Entry 7RIX (X-ray diffraction, 3.40 A resolution); this record covers chains A and B of the 13 polymer chains in the assembly.

Chain A:
Name: DNA-directed RNA polymerase II subunit RPB1
Source organism: Saccharomyces cerevisiae (strain ATCC 204508 / S288c)
Notes: EC 2.7.7.6
UniProtKB: P04050 (RPB1_YEAST); numbering as in UniProt (aligned over 1-1733)
Chain sequence (1733 residues; each row starts with the number of its first residue):
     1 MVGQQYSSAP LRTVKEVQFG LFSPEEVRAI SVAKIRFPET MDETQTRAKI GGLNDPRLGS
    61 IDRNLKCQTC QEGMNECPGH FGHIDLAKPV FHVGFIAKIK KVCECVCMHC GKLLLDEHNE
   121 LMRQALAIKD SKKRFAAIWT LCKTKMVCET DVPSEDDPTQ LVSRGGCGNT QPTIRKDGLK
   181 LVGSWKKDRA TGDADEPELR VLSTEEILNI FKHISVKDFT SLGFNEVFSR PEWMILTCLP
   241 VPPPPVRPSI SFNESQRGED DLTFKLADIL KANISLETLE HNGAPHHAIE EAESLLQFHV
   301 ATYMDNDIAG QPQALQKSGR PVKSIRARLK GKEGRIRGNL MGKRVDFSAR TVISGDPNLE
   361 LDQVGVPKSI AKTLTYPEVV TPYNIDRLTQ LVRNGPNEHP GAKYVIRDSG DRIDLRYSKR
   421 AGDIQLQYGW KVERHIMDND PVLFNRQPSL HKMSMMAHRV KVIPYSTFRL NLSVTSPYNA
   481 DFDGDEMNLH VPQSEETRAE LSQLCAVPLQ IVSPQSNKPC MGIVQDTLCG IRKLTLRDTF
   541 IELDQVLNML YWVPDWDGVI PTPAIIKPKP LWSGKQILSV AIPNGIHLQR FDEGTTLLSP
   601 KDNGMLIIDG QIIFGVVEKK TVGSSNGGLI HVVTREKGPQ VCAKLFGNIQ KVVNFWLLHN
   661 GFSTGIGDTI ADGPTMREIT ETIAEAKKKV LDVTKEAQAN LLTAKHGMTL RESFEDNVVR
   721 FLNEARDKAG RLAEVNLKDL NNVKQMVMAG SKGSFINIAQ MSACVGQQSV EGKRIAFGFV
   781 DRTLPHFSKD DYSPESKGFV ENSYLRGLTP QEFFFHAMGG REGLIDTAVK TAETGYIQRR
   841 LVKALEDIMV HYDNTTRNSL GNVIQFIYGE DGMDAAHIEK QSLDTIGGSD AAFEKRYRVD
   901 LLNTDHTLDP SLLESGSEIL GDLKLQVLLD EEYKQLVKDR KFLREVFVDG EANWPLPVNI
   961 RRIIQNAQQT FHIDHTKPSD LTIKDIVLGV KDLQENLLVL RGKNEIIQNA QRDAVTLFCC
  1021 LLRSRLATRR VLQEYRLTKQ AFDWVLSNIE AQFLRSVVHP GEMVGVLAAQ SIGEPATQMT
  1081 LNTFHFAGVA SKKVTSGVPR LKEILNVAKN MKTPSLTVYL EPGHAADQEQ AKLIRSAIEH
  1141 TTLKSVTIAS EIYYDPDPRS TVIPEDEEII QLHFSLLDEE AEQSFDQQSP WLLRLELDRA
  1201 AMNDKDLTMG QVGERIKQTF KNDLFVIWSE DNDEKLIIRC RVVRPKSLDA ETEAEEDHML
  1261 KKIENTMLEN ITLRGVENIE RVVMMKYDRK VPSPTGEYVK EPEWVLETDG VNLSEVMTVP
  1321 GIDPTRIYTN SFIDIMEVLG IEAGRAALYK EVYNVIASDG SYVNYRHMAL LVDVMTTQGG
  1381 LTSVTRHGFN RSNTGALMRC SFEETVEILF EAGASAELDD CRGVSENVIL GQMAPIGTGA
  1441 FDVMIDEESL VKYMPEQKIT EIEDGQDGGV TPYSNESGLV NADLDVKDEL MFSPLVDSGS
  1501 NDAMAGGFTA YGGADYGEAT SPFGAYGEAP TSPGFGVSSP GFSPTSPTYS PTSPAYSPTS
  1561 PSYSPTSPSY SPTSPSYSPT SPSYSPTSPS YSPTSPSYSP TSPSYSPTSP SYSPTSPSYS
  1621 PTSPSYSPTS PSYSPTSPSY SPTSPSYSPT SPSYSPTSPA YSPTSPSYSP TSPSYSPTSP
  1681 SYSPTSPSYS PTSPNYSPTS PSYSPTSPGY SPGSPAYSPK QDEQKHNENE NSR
Unresolved in the structure: 1-2, 154-160, 187-198, 250-256, 1082-1091, 1177-1187, 1244-1256, 1447-1733
Bound ions: Zn2+ site 1: Cys67, Cys70, Cys77, His80; Zn2+ site 2: Cys107, Cys110; Mg2+: Asp483, Asp485 (shared with 2 residues of chain R)
Ligand contacts: 5N0 (3-({3-[(3-{[4-({4-[(4-{[4-({(2R)-2-amino-4-[(1-methyl-4-{[1-methyl-4-({1-methyl-4-[(1-methyl-1H-imidazole-2-carbonyl)amino]-1H-imidazole-2-carbonyl}amino)-1H-pyrrole-2-carbonyl]amino}-1H-pyrrole-2-carbonyl)amino]butanoyl}amino)-1-methyl-1H-imidazole-2-carbonyl]amino}-1-methyl-1H-pyrrole-2-carbonyl)amino]-1-methyl-1H-pyrrole-2-carbonyl}amino)-1-methyl-1H-pyrrole-2-carbonyl]amino}propyl)(methyl)amino]propyl}carbamoyl)benzoic acid): Arg1386, His1387, Arg1391
Swiss-Prot annotation at these positions:
  - region: Pro248 to Asp260 (Lid loop), Asn306 to Lys323 (Rudder loop), Pro810 to Glu822 (Bridging helix)
  - binding site (Zn(2+)): Cys67, Cys70, Cys77, His80, Cys107, Cys110, Cys148, Cys167
  - binding site (Mg(2+)): Asp481, Asp483, Asp485
  - modified residue: Thr1471 (Phosphothreonine)
  - cross-link (Glycyl lysine isopeptide (Lys-Gly)): Lys695 (interchain with G-Cter in ubiquitin), Lys1246 (interchain with G-Cter in ubiquitin), Lys1350 (interchain with G-Cter in ubiquitin)
  - natural variant: Ser1653 to Pro1659 (deletion: In strain: A364A)
  - mutagenesis: Lys1246 (K1246R: Impairs ubiquitination during transcription stress)

Chain B:
Name: DNA-directed RNA polymerase II subunit RPB2
Source organism: Saccharomyces cerevisiae (strain ATCC 204508 / S288c)
Notes: EC 2.7.7.6
UniProtKB: P08518 (RPB2_YEAST); residues 1-1224 here = UniProt positions 1-1224
Chain sequence (1224 residues; each row starts with the number of its first residue):
     1 MSDLANSEKY YDEDPYGFED ESAPITAEDS WAVISAFFRE KGLVSQQLDS FNQFVDYTLQ
    61 DIICEDSTLI LEQLAQHTTE SDNISRKYEI SFGKIYVTKP MVNESDGVTH ALYPQEARLR
   121 NLTYSSGLFV DVKKRTYEAI DVPGRELKYE LIAEESEDDS ESGKVFIGRL PIMLRSKNCY
   181 LSEATESDLY KLKECPFDMG GYFIINGSEK VLIAQERSAG NIVQVFKKAA PSPISHVAEI
   241 RSALEKGSRF ISTLQVKLYG REGSSARTIK ATLPYIKQDI PIVIIFRALG IIPDGEILEH
   301 ICYDVNDWQM LEMLKPCVED GFVIQDRETA LDFIGRRGTA LGIKKEKRIQ YAKDILQKEF
   361 LPHITQLEGF ESRKAFFLGY MINRLLLCAL DRKDQDDRDH FGKKRLDLAG PLLAQLFKTL
   421 FKKLTKDIFR YMQRTVEEAH DFNMKLAINA KTITSGLKYA LATGNWGEQK KAMSSRAGVS
   481 QVLNRYTYSS TLSHLRRTNT PIGRDGKLAK PRQLHNTHWG LVCPAETPEG QACGLVKNLS
   541 LMSCISVGTD PMPIITFLSE WGMEPLEDYV PHQSPDATRV FVNGVWHGVH RNPARLMETL
   601 RTLRRKGDIN PEVSMIRDIR EKELKIFTDA GRVYRPLFIV EDDESLGHKE LKVRKGHIAK
   661 LMATEYQDIE GGFEDVEEYT WSSLLNEGLV EYIDAEEEES ILIAMQPEDL EPAEANEEND
   721 LDVDPAKRIR VSHHATTFTH CEIHPSMILG VAASIIPFPD HNQSPRNTYQ SAMGKQAMGV
   781 FLTNYNVRMD TMANILYYPQ KPLGTTRAME YLKFRELPAG QNAIVAIACY SGYNQEDSMI
   841 MNQSSIDRGL FRSLFFRSYM DQEKKYGMSI TETFEKPQRT NTLRMKHGTY DKLDDDGLIA
   901 PGVRVSGEDV IIGKTTPISP DEEELGQRTA YHSKRDASTP LRSTENGIVD QVLVTTNQDG
   961 LKFVKVRVRT TKIPQIGDKF ASRHGQKGTI GITYRREDMP FTAEGIVPDL IINPHAIPSR
  1021 MTVAHLIECL LSKVAALSGN EGDASPFTDI TVEGISKLLR EHGYQSRGFE VMYNGHTGKK
  1081 LMAQIFFGPT YYQRLRHMVD DKIHARARGP MQVLTRQPVE GRSRDGGLRF GEMERDCMIA
  1141 HGAASFLKER LMEASDAFRV HICGICGLMT VIAKLNHNQF ECKGCDNKID IYQIHIPYAA
  1201 KLLFQELMAM NITPRLYTDR SRDF
Unresolved in the structure: 1-19, 76-85, 139-161, 338-344, 439-445, 504-507, 644-646, 669-675, 715-720, 920-929, 1222-1224
Bound ions: Zn2+: Cys1163, Cys1166, Cys1182, Cys1185

Chain A / chain B interface:
Residue-residue contacts (387; chain A residue first):
  Gln4(A) - Phe1158(B)
  Gln4(A) - Arg1159(B)  hydrogen bond (side chain-backbone)
  Gln5(A) - Arg1159(B)  hydrogen bond (backbone-side chain)
  Tyr6(A) - Arg1159(B)
  Tyr6(A) - Leu1175(B)
  Ser7(A) - Arg1159(B)
  Ser7(A) - His1161(B)  hydrogen bond
  Ser7(A) - Leu1175(B)
  Ser7(A) - Phe1180(B)
  Ser7(A) - Gln1193(B)  hydrogen bond (backbone-side chain)
  Ser8(A) - Asn1178(B)
  Ser8(A) - Phe1180(B)
  Ala9(A) - His1161(B)
  Ala9(A) - Phe1180(B)
  Ala9(A) - Ile1191(B)  hydrophobic
  Ala9(A) - Tyr1192(B)
  Ala9(A) - Gln1193(B)  hydrogen bond (backbone-side chain)
  Pro10(A) - Ile1191(B)
  Pro10(A) - Tyr1192(B)
  Pro10(A) - Gln1193(B)  hydrogen bond (backbone-backbone)
  Leu11(A) - Gln1193(B)
  Leu11(A) - His1195(B)
  Arg12(A) - Tyr1192(B)
  Arg12(A) - Gln1193(B)  hydrogen bond (backbone-backbone)
  Arg12(A) - Ile1194(B)
  Arg12(A) - Thr1218(B)
  Thr13(A) - Thr1218(B)
  Val14(A) - Ile1194(B)  hydrophobic
  Val14(A) - Tyr1217(B)
  Lys15(A) - Tyr1217(B)  hydrogen bond (backbone-backbone)
  Lys15(A) - Thr1218(B)
  Lys15(A) - Arg1220(B)
  Glu16(A) - Arg1215(B)
  Glu16(A) - Leu1216(B)
  Glu16(A) - Tyr1217(B)  hydrogen bond (backbone-backbone)
  Glu16(A) - Arg1220(B)
  Glu16(A) - Ser1221(B)  hydrogen bond (side chain-backbone)
  Val17(A) - Arg1215(B)
  Val17(A) - Leu1216(B)  hydrophobic
  Gln18(A) - Thr1213(B)
  Gln18(A) - Arg1215(B)  hydrogen bond (backbone-backbone)
  Phe19(A) - Thr1213(B)
  Gly20(A) - Ile1212(B)
  Gly20(A) - Thr1213(B)  hydrogen bond (backbone-backbone)
  Leu21(A) - Asn1211(B)
  Leu21(A) - Thr1213(B)
  Phe22(A) - Leu1168(B)  hydrophobic
  Phe22(A) - Met1208(B)
  Phe22(A) - Asn1211(B)  hydrogen bond (backbone-side chain)
  Phe22(A) - Thr1213(B)
  Glu26(A) - Cys1166(B)
  Glu26(A) - Arg1215(B)  salt bridge
  Arg28(A) - Lys1183(B)  hydrogen bond (backbone-side chain)
  Ala29(A) - Lys1183(B)  hydrogen bond (backbone-side chain)
  Ala29(A) - Gly1184(B)  hydrogen bond (backbone-backbone)
  Ile30(A) - Thr1170(B)
  Ile30(A) - Lys1183(B)
  Ser31(A) - Lys1183(B)  hydrogen bond (backbone-side chain)
  Gln68(A) - Ile1172(B)
  Thr69(A) - Ile1172(B)
  Thr69(A) - Lys1174(B)
  Glu72(A) - Asn1176(B)
  Met74(A) - Arg1116(B)  hydrogen bond (backbone-side chain)
  Asn75(A) - Arg1116(B)  hydrogen bond (backbone-side chain)
  Asn75(A) - Phe1158(B)
  Glu76(A) - Arg1159(B)  salt bridge
  Gly79(A) - Lys1201(B)
  Gly79(A) - Gln1205(B)
  His80(A) - Ile1172(B)
  Phe81(A) - Gln1205(B)
  Phe81(A) - Met1208(B)  hydrophobic
  Phe81(A) - Ala1209(B)
  His92(A) - Met1210(B)  hydrogen bond (side chain-backbone)
  Phe228(A) - Arg1215(B)
  Leu236(A) - Asn1211(B)
  Pro240(A) - Met1208(B)
  Pro240(A) - Ala1209(B)
  Pro242(A) - Ala1209(B)  hydrophobic
  Pro243(A) - Gln1205(B)
  Pro245(A) - Leu1114(B)
  Pro245(A) - Tyr1198(B)
  Pro245(A) - Lys1201(B)
  Val246(A) - Gln1205(B)
  Val246(A) - Glu1206(B)
  Pro248(A) - Leu1114(B)
  Tyr303(A) - Ala1209(B)
  Met304(A) - Ala1209(B)
  Met304(A) - Met1210(B)  hydrophobic
  Ile325(A) - Met1210(B)  hydrophobic
  Arg328(A) - Glu1206(B)  salt bridge
  Leu329(A) - Leu1203(B)  hydrophobic
  Arg335(A) - Leu1114(B)
  Arg335(A) - Leu1202(B)
  Arg335(A) - Glu1206(B)  salt bridge
  Ile336(A) - Leu1203(B)  hydrophobic
  Arg337(A) - Arg1129(B)  hydrogen bond (backbone-side chain)
  Arg337(A) - Glu1132(B)  salt bridge
  Gly338(A) - Arg1129(B)  hydrogen bond (backbone-side chain)
  Asn339(A) - Thr1115(B)
  Asn339(A) - Gln1117(B)  hydrogen bond (backbone-side chain)
  Asn339(A) - Ala1199(B)
  Leu340(A) - Ala1199(B)  hydrophobic
  Leu340(A) - Ala1200(B)
  Leu340(A) - Leu1203(B)  hydrophobic
  Met341(A) - Glu1132(B)
  Met341(A) - Arg1135(B)
  Gly342(A) - Arg1129(B)  hydrogen bond (backbone-side chain)
  Gly342(A) - Phe1130(B)
  Lys343(A) - Gln1117(B)
  Lys343(A) - Leu1128(B)
  Lys343(A) - Arg1129(B)
  Lys343(A) - Phe1130(B)  hydrogen bond (backbone-backbone)
  Lys343(A) - Leu1151(B)  hydrogen bond (side chain-backbone)
  Lys343(A) - Ser1155(B)
  Lys343(A) - Asp1156(B)  salt bridge
  Lys343(A) - Pro1197(B)
  Arg344(A) - Gln1117(B)
  Arg344(A) - Pro1118(B)
  Arg344(A) - Val1119(B)
  Arg344(A) - Glu1120(B)  salt bridge
  Arg344(A) - Gly1127(B)  hydrogen bond (side chain-backbone)
  Arg344(A) - Leu1128(B)
  Arg344(A) - Arg1129(B)
  Arg344(A) - Ser1155(B)  hydrogen bond (backbone-side chain)
  Val345(A) - Pro1118(B)
  Val345(A) - Gly1127(B)
  Val345(A) - Leu1128(B)  hydrogen bond (backbone-backbone)
  Val345(A) - Phe1130(B)  hydrophobic
  Val345(A) - Arg1150(B)
  Val345(A) - Ala1154(B)
  Asp346(A) - Arg1106(B)  salt bridge
  Asp346(A) - Arg1108(B)
  Asp346(A) - Gly1109(B)
  Asp346(A) - Met1111(B)
  Asp346(A) - Pro1118(B)
  Asp346(A) - Arg1150(B)
  Asp346(A) - Ala1154(B)  hydrogen bond (backbone-backbone)
  Phe347(A) - Arg1106(B)  hydrogen bond (backbone-backbone)
  Phe347(A) - Ala1107(B)  hydrophobic
  Phe347(A) - Arg1150(B)
  Ser348(A) - Ala1105(B)
  Ser348(A) - Arg1106(B)  hydrogen bond (backbone-backbone)
  Ser348(A) - Gly1127(B)
  Ser348(A) - Leu1128(B)  hydrogen bond (side chain-backbone)
  Ala349(A) - His1104(B)
  Arg350(A) - Ile1103(B)
  Arg350(A) - His1104(B)  hydrogen bond (backbone-backbone)
  Arg350(A) - Leu1128(B)
  Thr351(A) - Val1099(B)
  Thr351(A) - Ile1103(B)
  Val352(A) - Val1099(B)  hydrophobic
  Gly355(A) - Tyr833(B)
  Asp356(A) - Tyr833(B)  hydrogen bond
  Pro357(A) - Ser831(B)
  Pro357(A) - Gly832(B)
  Pro357(A) - Tyr833(B)
  Asn358(A) - Tyr833(B)  hydrogen bond
  Ile370(A) - Ala1105(B)  hydrophobic
  Thr373(A) - Ala1105(B)
  Thr373(A) - Ala1107(B)
  Leu374(A) - Arg1106(B)
  Arg412(A) - Arg1108(B)
  Glu433(A) - Arg1108(B)  salt bridge
  Leu443(A) - Met1138(B)  hydrophobic
  Asn445(A) - Glu1134(B)
  Gln447(A) - Glu1134(B)
  Ser449(A) - Met1133(B)
  Ser449(A) - Glu1134(B)  hydrogen bond
  Ser449(A) - Cys1137(B)  hydrogen bond (backbone-side chain)
  Leu450(A) - Met1133(B)  hydrophobic
  His451(A) - Cys1137(B)  hydrogen bond (backbone-side chain)
  Lys452(A) - Ala1140(B)
  Lys452(A) - His1141(B)  hydrogen bond (backbone-side chain)
  Met455(A) - Phe1130(B)  hydrophobic
  Met455(A) - Glu1134(B)
  Met455(A) - Cys1137(B)  hydrophobic
  Met455(A) - Met1138(B)  hydrophobic
  Met455(A) - His1141(B)  hydrogen bond (backbone-side chain)
  Tyr465(A) - Ile976(B)  hydrophobic
  Ser466(A) - Gln975(B)  hydrogen bond
  Ser466(A) - Val1099(B)
  Ser466(A) - Asp1100(B)  hydrogen bond
  Ser466(A) - Ile1103(B)
  Thr467(A) - Ile976(B)
  Thr467(A) - Gly977(B)
  Arg469(A) - Tyr833(B)
  Arg469(A) - Ile976(B)
  Arg469(A) - Gly991(B)  hydrogen bond (side chain-backbone)
  Leu472(A) - Gln835(B)
  Thr475(A) - Glu836(B)
  Ala480(A) - Glu836(B)
  Asp481(A) - Glu836(B)
  Asp481(A) - Asp837(B)
  Phe482(A) - Gln835(B)
  Phe482(A) - Glu836(B)  hydrogen bond (backbone-backbone)
  Phe482(A) - Asp837(B)
  Phe482(A) - Ser838(B)  hydrogen bond (backbone-backbone)
  Phe482(A) - Gly988(B)
  Phe482(A) - Thr989(B)
  Asp483(A) - Asp837(B)
  Asp483(A) - Lys979(B)
  Asp483(A) - Lys987(B)  salt bridge
  Asp483(A) - Thr989(B)
  Gly484(A) - Thr989(B)
  Glu486(A) - Lys1102(B)  salt bridge
  His490(A) - Phe1130(B)
  His490(A) - Arg1150(B)
  Val491(A) - Arg1150(B)  hydrogen bond (backbone-side chain)
  Pro492(A) - Glu1149(B)
  Gln493(A) - Glu1149(B)  hydrogen bond (backbone-side chain)
  Ser494(A) - Glu1149(B)  hydrogen bond
  Thr497(A) - Phe1146(B)
  Thr497(A) - Glu1149(B)  hydrogen bond
  Glu500(A) - Ala1143(B)
  Glu500(A) - Ala1144(B)
  Glu500(A) - Ser1145(B)  hydrogen bond
  Glu500(A) - Phe1146(B)  hydrogen bond (side chain-backbone)
  Leu501(A) - Phe1146(B)  hydrophobic
  Cys505(A) - His1141(B)
  Gln510(A) - His1141(B)  hydrogen bond
  Gln525(A) - Gln835(B)
  Gln525(A) - Glu836(B)  hydrogen bond (side chain-backbone)
  Gln525(A) - His1015(B)  hydrogen bond (backbone-side chain)
  Asp526(A) - Cys829(B)  hydrogen bond
  Asp526(A) - Gln835(B)
  Asp526(A) - Asn1013(B)  hydrogen bond
  Asp526(A) - His1015(B)
  Cys529(A) - His1015(B)
  Leu657(A) - Cys829(B)  hydrophobic
  Leu658(A) - Tyr830(B)  hydrophobic
  Leu658(A) - Ser831(B)
  Leu658(A) - Asn1074(B)  hydrogen bond (backbone-side chain)
  Leu658(A) - Leu1081(B)
  His659(A) - Asn1074(B)
  His659(A) - Thr1077(B)  hydrogen bond
  His659(A) - Lys1080(B)
  His659(A) - Leu1081(B)
  Asn660(A) - Leu1081(B)
  Asn660(A) - Met1082(B)  hydrogen bond (backbone-backbone)
  Asn660(A) - Ala1083(B)  hydrogen bond (backbone-backbone)
  Gly661(A) - Leu1081(B)
  Gly661(A) - Ala1083(B)
  Phe662(A) - Ala828(B)
  Phe662(A) - Cys829(B)  hydrogen bond (backbone-backbone)
  Phe662(A) - Pro1014(B)
  Phe662(A) - Ala1083(B)
  Ser663(A) - Ile827(B)  hydrogen bond (side chain-backbone)
  Ser663(A) - Gln1084(B)
  Ser663(A) - Ile1085(B)
  Ser663(A) - Phe1086(B)  hydrogen bond (side chain-backbone)
  Thr664(A) - Pro1014(B)
  Thr664(A) - Phe1069(B)
  Gly665(A) - Leu1026(B)
  Gly665(A) - Phe1086(B)
  Ile666(A) - Leu1026(B)  hydrophobic
  Ile666(A) - Ile1027(B)  hydrophobic
  Ile666(A) - Arg1067(B)
  Ile666(A) - Phe1086(B)
  Gly667(A) - Phe1069(B)
  Asp668(A) - Phe1069(B)
  Ile670(A) - Arg1067(B)
  Thr680(A) - Ile729(B)
  Met746(A) - His1015(B)  hydrogen bond
  Met746(A) - Pro1018(B)  hydrophobic
  Ser751(A) - His1015(B)
  Lys752(A) - His1015(B)
  Lys752(A) - Ser1019(B)  hydrogen bond
  Asn757(A) - Pro1018(B)
  Asn757(A) - Met1021(B)
  Gln760(A) - Met1021(B)
  Met761(A) - Met1021(B)  hydrophobic
  Met761(A) - Val1023(B)  hydrophobic
  Glu771(A) - Lys510(B)  salt bridge
  Ala776(A) - Asn516(B)  hydrogen bond (backbone-side chain)
  Gly778(A) - His515(B)
  Gly778(A) - Asn516(B)  hydrogen bond (backbone-side chain)
  Phe779(A) - Asn516(B)
  Phe779(A) - Thr517(B)
  Phe779(A) - Glu699(B)
  Val780(A) - Glu699(B)  hydrogen bond (backbone-side chain)
  Arg782(A) - Glu698(B)  hydrogen bond (side chain-backbone)
  Arg782(A) - Glu699(B)
  Arg782(A) - Ile701(B)  hydrogen bond (side chain-backbone)
  Arg782(A) - Leu702(B)
  Thr783(A) - Asn516(B)  hydrogen bond (backbone-side chain)
  Pro785(A) - Glu698(B)
  Pro785(A) - Ile701(B)
  Pro785(A) - Leu702(B)
  Pro785(A) - Ile703(B)  hydrogen bond (backbone-backbone)
  His786(A) - Trp519(B)
  His786(A) - Leu702(B)
  His786(A) - Ile703(B)
  His786(A) - Met705(B)
  His786(A) - Glu742(B)  salt bridge
  Phe787(A) - Leu702(B)
  Ser788(A) - Leu702(B)
  Lys789(A) - Arg620(B)
  Glu795(A) - Val731(B)
  Glu801(A) - Ile729(B)
  Glu801(A) - Val731(B)
  Asn802(A) - Arg728(B)
  Asn802(A) - Ile729(B)  hydrogen bond (side chain-backbone)
  Tyr804(A) - His761(B)
  Tyr804(A) - Gln763(B)
  Tyr804(A) - Met1021(B)  hydrophobic
  Tyr804(A) - Val1023(B)  hydrophobic
  Leu805(A) - His761(B)
  Leu805(A) - Val1052(B)  hydrophobic
  Arg806(A) - Pro725(B)  hydrogen bond (side chain-backbone)
  Arg806(A) - Lys727(B)
  Arg806(A) - Arg728(B)
  Arg806(A) - His761(B)
  Gly807(A) - Arg728(B)
  Gly807(A) - Asp760(B)
  Gly807(A) - His761(B)
  Leu808(A) - Arg728(B)  hydrogen bond (backbone-side chain)
  Leu808(A) - Asp760(B)  hydrogen bond (backbone-backbone)
  Leu808(A) - Phe1047(B)
  Thr809(A) - Ile729(B)
  Pro810(A) - Trp519(B)
  Pro810(A) - Met705(B)  hydrophobic
  Pro810(A) - Pro745(B)  hydrophobic
  Pro810(A) - Phe1047(B)  hydrophobic
  Gln811(A) - Met705(B)
  Phe813(A) - Pro524(B)  hydrophobic
  Phe813(A) - Leu749(B)  hydrophobic
  Phe813(A) - Pro759(B)
  Phe813(A) - Asn767(B)
  Phe814(A) - Leu514(B)  hydrophobic
  Phe814(A) - His515(B)
  Phe814(A) - Asn516(B)
  Phe814(A) - Trp519(B)  hydrophobic
  His816(A) - Ser764(B)  hydrogen bond
  Ala817(A) - Leu514(B)
  Ala817(A) - Ser764(B)
  Met818(A) - Leu514(B)
  Gly820(A) - Ser764(B)
  Arg821(A) - Arg512(B)  hydrogen bond (side chain-backbone)
  Arg821(A) - Leu514(B)
  Arg821(A) - Pro524(B)  hydrogen bond (side chain-backbone)
  Arg821(A) - Ala525(B)
  Arg821(A) - Thr527(B)
  Leu824(A) - Pro765(B)  hydrophobic
  Ile825(A) - Arg512(B)
  Ile825(A) - Gln513(B)
  Ala828(A) - Gly530(B)
  Arg839(A) - Glu1132(B)  salt bridge
  Val842(A) - Asp1136(B)
  Lys843(A) - Arg1135(B)
  Glu846(A) - Arg1135(B)  salt bridge
  Met1063(A) - Ile1139(B)
  Val1066(A) - Asp1136(B)
  Val1066(A) - Ile1139(B)  hydrophobic
  Gln1070(A) - Asp1136(B)
  Gln1070(A) - Cys1137(B)
  Lys1262(A) - Ser265(B)  hydrogen bond
  Asn1265(A) - Gly263(B)  hydrogen bond (side chain-backbone)
  Asn1265(A) - Ser265(B)
  Glu1269(A) - Gly263(B)
  Leu1409(A) - Leu1207(B)  hydrophobic
  Phe1410(A) - Met1210(B)  hydrophobic
  Phe1410(A) - Ile1212(B)  hydrophobic
  Asp1420(A) - Arg1220(B)  salt bridge
  Arg1422(A) - Arg1220(B)
  Val1424(A) - Ile1139(B)  hydrophobic
  Ser1425(A) - Arg1135(B)  hydrogen bond
  Val1428(A) - Leu1147(B)  hydrophobic
  Val1428(A) - Leu1151(B)  hydrophobic
  Ile1429(A) - Pro1197(B)
  Ile1429(A) - Ala1200(B)
  Leu1430(A) - His1195(B)
  Leu1430(A) - Ile1196(B)
  Leu1430(A) - Pro1197(B)
  Leu1430(A) - Phe1204(B)  hydrophobic
  Gly1431(A) - Met1152(B)
  Gly1431(A) - His1195(B)
  Gly1431(A) - Pro1197(B)
  Gln1432(A) - Lys1148(B)
  Met1433(A) - Ala1144(B)  hydrophobic
  Met1433(A) - Ser1145(B)
  Met1433(A) - Lys1148(B)
  Ala1434(A) - Ala1144(B)
  Ile1436(A) - Ile1139(B)
  Ile1436(A) - Gly1142(B)
  Thr1438(A) - Gly1142(B)  hydrogen bond (side chain-backbone)
  Thr1438(A) - Ser1145(B)
  Gly1439(A) - Ala1144(B)
Also at the interface, not in a pair above, chain A (219 interface residues in all): Val32, Cys70, Gln71, Pro78, Phe95, Trp233, Leu239, Gly319, Ile353, Ser354, Thr375, Tyr404, Pro448, Met453, Asn488, Glu496, Leu504, Val524, Thr527, Gln545, Asn654, Lys687, Gly753, Val770, Ile775, Leu784, Glu822, Val829, Gln838, Ser1401, Val1406, Gly1413, Gly1437
Also at the interface, not in a pair above, chain B (196 interface residues in all): Ser264, Asp397, His400, Lys471, Ala509, His518, Cys523, Gln531, Cys533, Gly534, Ala704, Ala726, Arg730, Ala735, Ile748, Asn762, Thr768, Tyr769, Asn834, Ile990, Thr993, Ile1017, Arg1020, Lys1079, Gly1131, Ala1157, Met1169, Ala1173, Pro1214, Asp1219

In short:
219 residues of chain A and 196 residues of chain B are in contact; the contacts include 84 hydrogen bonds and
16 salt bridges. Polar contacts include Glu26(A)-Arg1215(B), Glu76(A)-Arg1159(B) and Arg328(A)-Glu1206(B).
Chain A binds compound 5N0.
Chain A is DNA-directed RNA polymerase II subunit RPB1 and chain B is DNA-directed RNA polymerase II subunit
RPB2, both from Saccharomyces cerevisiae (strain ATCC 204508 / S288c); the structure, RNA polymerase II
elongation complex with hairpin polyamide Py-Im 1, scaffold 2, was determined by X-ray diffraction together
with 7RIM, 7RIP, 7RIQ, 7RIW and 7RIY from the same study.
